7ICF - chains T and A of the 3 polymer chains in the assembly; structure by X-ray diffraction, 3.10 A resolution.

== Chain T ==
Molecule: 7-nt DNA strand
Sequence (7 nucleotides; numbered 2 to 8; the number before each row is that of its first residue):
     2 CATCTGT

== Chain A ==
Name: Protein (DNA polymerase beta (e.c.2.7.7.7))
From: Homo sapiens
UniProtKB: P06746 (DPOB_HUMAN); residues 2-335 here correspond to UniProt positions 1-334 (UniProt number = residue number - 1)
Sequence (335 residues; row label = number of the first residue in the row):
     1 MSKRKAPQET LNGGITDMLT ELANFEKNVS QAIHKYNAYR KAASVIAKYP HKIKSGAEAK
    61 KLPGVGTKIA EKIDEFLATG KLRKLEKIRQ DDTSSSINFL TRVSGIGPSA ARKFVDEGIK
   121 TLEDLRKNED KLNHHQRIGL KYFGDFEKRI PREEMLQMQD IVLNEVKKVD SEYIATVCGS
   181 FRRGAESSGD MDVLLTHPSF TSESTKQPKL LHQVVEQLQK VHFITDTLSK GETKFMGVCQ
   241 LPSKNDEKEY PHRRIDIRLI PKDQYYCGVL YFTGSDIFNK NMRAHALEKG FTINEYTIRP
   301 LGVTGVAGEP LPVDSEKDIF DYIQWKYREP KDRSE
Unresolved in the structure: 1-8
Metal / ion sites: Cd2+ site 1: His51, His134; Na+ site 1: Leu62 (shared with 1 residue of chain P); Na+ site 2: Thr101, Val103, Ile106 (shared with 1 residue of chain P); Cd2+ site 2 near Asp192 (its only coordinating residue here)
UniProt features mapped onto this chain:
  - binding site (K(+)): Lys61
  - binding site (Na(+)): Lys61

== Chain T / chain A interface ==
Contacting residue pairs (9; chain T residue first):
  DA3(T) with Lys234(A), phosphate contact
  DT4(T) with Ser229(A), phosphate contact; Lys230(A), phosphate contact; Gly231(A), phosphate contact; Glu232(A), hydrogen bond to the phosphate; Thr233(A), hydrogen bond to the phosphate; Lys234(A), hydrogen bond to the phosphate
  DC5(T) with Ser229(A), sugar contact; Lys230(A), hydrogen bond to the phosphate
Other interface residues (no listed pair), chain T (5 interface residues in all): DC2, DT6
Other interface residues (no listed pair), chain A (10 interface residues in all): Asn133, His134, Leu228, Tyr296

== Overview ==
5 residues of chain T and 10 residues of chain A are in contact, with 4 hydrogen bonds. Polar contacts include
DT4(T)-Glu232(A), DT4(T)-Thr233(A) and DT4(T)-Lys234(A). Thr101(A), Val103(A) and Ile106(A) coordinate Na+
site 2. UniProt lists K+-binding residue Lys61(A) and Na+-binding residue Lys61(A) on chain A.
Here chain T is a 7-nt DNA strand and chain A is Protein (DNA polymerase beta (e.c.2.7.7.7)) (Homo sapiens).
Entry 7ICF (DNA polymerase beta (pol B) (e.c.2.7.7.7) complexed with six base pairs of DNA; soaked in the ...)
was determined by X-ray diffraction, deposited together with 1ZQT, 7ICE, 7ICG, 7ICH, 7ICI, 7ICJ and 39 further
entries.
